Entry 6O39 (X-ray diffraction, 1.80 A resolution); this record covers chains A and B of the 3 polymer chains in the assembly.

[Chain A]
Name: Antibody F2.I Fab, Light chain
Source organism: Homo sapiens
Notes: antibody fragment or engineered binder
Chain sequence (213 residues; row label = number of the first residue in the row):
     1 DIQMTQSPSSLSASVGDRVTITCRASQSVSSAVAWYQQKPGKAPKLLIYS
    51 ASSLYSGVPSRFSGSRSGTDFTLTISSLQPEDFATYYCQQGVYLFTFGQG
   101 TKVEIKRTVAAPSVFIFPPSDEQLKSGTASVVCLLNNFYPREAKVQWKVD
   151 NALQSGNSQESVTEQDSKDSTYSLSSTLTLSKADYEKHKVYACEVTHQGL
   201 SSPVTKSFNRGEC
Disordered / not traced: 213
Disulfides: Cys-23/Cys-88, Cys-133/Cys-193

[Chain B]
Name: Antibody F2.I Fab, Heavy chain
Source organism: Homo sapiens
Notes: antibody fragment or engineered binder
Chain sequence (221 residues; numbered 1 to 214 plus 7 insertion-coded residues; the number before each row is that of its first residue; a row labelled like 82A-82C holds insertion residues (82A, then the next letters in order)):
     1 EVQLVESGGGLVQPGGSLRLSCAASGFNIHSSSIHWVRQAPGKGLEWVAA
    51 TY
   52A S
    53 SFGSITYADSVKGRFTISADTSKNTAYLQM
82A-82C NSL
    83 RAEDTAVYYCARYHHPFG
100A-100C YAL
   101 DYWGQGTLVTVSSASTKGPSVFPLAPSSKSTSGGTAALGCLVKDYFPEPV
   151 TVSWNSGALTSGVHTFPAVLQSSGLYSLSSVVTVPSSSLGTQTYICNVNH
   201 KPSNTKVDKKVEPK
Disordered / not traced: 130-132
Disulfides: Cys-22/Cys-92, Cys-140/Cys-196

[Chain A / chain B interface]
Contacting residue pairs (76; chain A residue first):
  Ala-32(A) / Tyr-100A(B)  hydrophobic
  Tyr-36(A) / Ala-100B(B)
  Tyr-36(A) / Leu-100C(B)  hydrogen bond (side chain-backbone)
  Tyr-36(A) / Trp-103(B)  hydrophobic
  Gln-38(A) / Gln-39(B)  hydrogen bond
  Gln-38(A) / Tyr-91(B)  hydrogen bond
  Lys-42(A) / Tyr-91(B)  hydrogen bond (backbone-side chain)
  Ala-43(A) / Tyr-91(B)  hydrophobic
  Ala-43(A) / Trp-103(B)  hydrophobic
  Ala-43(A) / Gly-104(B)
  Pro-44(A) / Leu-45(B)  hydrophobic
  Pro-44(A) / Trp-103(B)
  Leu-46(A) / Ala-100B(B)  hydrophobic
  Leu-46(A) / Leu-100C(B)
  Tyr-49(A) / His-96(B)
  Tyr-49(A) / Phe-99(B)
  Ser-50(A) / Tyr-100A(B)
  Tyr-55(A) / His-96(B)
  Tyr-55(A) / Asp-101(B)
  Tyr-87(A) / Gln-39(B)  hydrogen bond
  Tyr-87(A) / Lys-43(B)
  Tyr-87(A) / Gly-44(B)
  Tyr-87(A) / Leu-45(B)  hydrophobic
  Gln-89(A) / Tyr-100A(B)
  Gln-89(A) / Ala-100B(B)
  Gln-89(A) / Leu-100C(B)
  Gly-91(A) / Tyr-100A(B)
  Val-92(A) / Tyr-95(B)  hydrogen bond (backbone-side chain)
  Val-92(A) / Tyr-100A(B)
  Tyr-93(A) / His-35(B)
  Tyr-93(A) / Tyr-52(B)  hydrogen bond (backbone-side chain)
  Tyr-93(A) / Phe-54(B)
  Tyr-93(A) / Tyr-95(B)
  Leu-94(A) / Trp-47(B)  hydrophobic
  Leu-94(A) / Thr-58(B)
  Phe-95(A) / His-35(B)
  Phe-95(A) / Trp-47(B)
  Phe-95(A) / Tyr-95(B)  hydrophobic
  Phe-95(A) / Tyr-100A(B)
  Phe-95(A) / Ala-100B(B)
  Phe-95(A) / Leu-100C(B)  hydrophobic
  Phe-97(A) / Val-37(B)  hydrophobic
  Phe-97(A) / Leu-45(B)
  Phe-97(A) / Trp-47(B)
  Phe-115(A) / Ala-137(B)  hydrophobic
  Phe-117(A) / Leu-124(B)
  Phe-117(A) / Ala-125(B)
  Phe-117(A) / Ala-137(B)
  Phe-117(A) / Leu-138(B)  hydrophobic
  Pro-118(A) / Ser-127(B)
  Ser-120(A) / Phe-122(B)
  Ser-120(A) / Pro-123(B)
  Glu-122(A) / Lys-209(B)  salt bridge
  Gln-123(A) / Phe-122(B)
  Gln-123(A) / Lys-143(B)
  Ser-130(A) / Leu-141(B)
  Ser-130(A) / Lys-143(B)
  Val-132(A) / Leu-124(B)  hydrophobic
  Leu-134(A) / Ala-137(B)  hydrophobic
  Leu-134(A) / Phe-166(B)  hydrophobic
  Leu-134(A) / Val-181(B)  hydrophobic
  Asn-136(A) / His-164(B)  hydrogen bond
  Asn-137(A) / His-164(B)  hydrogen bond
  Gln-159(A) / Val-169(B)
  Gln-159(A) / Leu-170(B)  hydrogen bond (side chain-backbone)
  Gln-159(A) / Gln-171(B)
  Glu-160(A) / Val-169(B)
  Ser-161(A) / Phe-166(B)
  Ser-161(A) / Pro-167(B)  hydrogen bond (side chain-backbone)
  Ser-161(A) / Val-169(B)
  Val-162(A) / Pro-167(B)
  Thr-163(A) / Phe-166(B)
  Ser-173(A) / His-164(B)  hydrogen bond
  Ser-173(A) / Phe-166(B)
  Leu-174(A) / Phe-166(B)
  Ser-175(A) / Phe-166(B)
Also at the interface, not in a pair above, chain A (40 interface residues in all): Ala-34, Ile-116, Thr-128
Also at the interface, not in a pair above, chain B (44 interface residues in all): Glu-46, Gly-100, Tyr-102, Val-121, Thr-135, Ala-136, Thr-183

[Overview]
Chain A and chain B form an interface of 40 and 44 residues respectively; the contacts include 12 hydrogen
bonds and 1 salt bridge. Among the polar pairs are Glu-122(A)/Lys-209(B), Tyr-36(A)/Leu-100C(B) and
Gln-38(A)/Gln-39(B).
Here chain A is Antibody F2.I Fab, Light chain and chain B is Antibody F2.I Fab, Heavy chain, both from Homo
sapiens. Entry 6O39 (Crystal structure of Frizzled 5 CRD in complex with F2.I Fab) was determined by X-ray
diffraction together with 6O3A and 6O3B from the same study.
